PDB entry 4QW4 | X-ray diffraction, 2.80 A resolution | chains M and b of the 28 polymer chains in the assembly

[Chain M]
Protein: Proteasome subunit beta type-7
From: Saccharomyces cerevisiae
Notes: EC 3.4.25.1
UniProt: P30657 (PSB7_YEAST); residues -12 to 233 here correspond to UniProt positions 21-266 (UniProt number = residue number + 33)
Amino-acid sequence (246 residues; row label = number of the first residue in the row; numbers below 1 keep their minus sign (Thr-12 is residue -12)):
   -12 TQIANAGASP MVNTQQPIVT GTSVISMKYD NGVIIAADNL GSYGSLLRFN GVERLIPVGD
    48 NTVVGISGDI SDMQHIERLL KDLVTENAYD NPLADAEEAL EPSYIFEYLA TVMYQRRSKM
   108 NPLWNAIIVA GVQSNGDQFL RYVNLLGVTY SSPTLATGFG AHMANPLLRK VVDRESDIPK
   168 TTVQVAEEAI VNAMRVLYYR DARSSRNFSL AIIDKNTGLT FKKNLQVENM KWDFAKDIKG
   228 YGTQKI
Not modelled in the structure: -12 to 0

[Chain b]
Protein: Proteasome subunit beta type-1
From: Saccharomyces cerevisiae
Notes: EC 3.4.25.1
UniProt: P38624 (PSB1_YEAST); residues 1-196 here correspond to UniProt positions 20-215 (UniProt number = residue number + 19)
Amino-acid sequence (196 residues; row label = number of the first residue in the row):
     1 TSIMAVTFKD GVILGADSRT TTGAYIANRV TDKLTRVHDK IWCCRSGSAA DTQAIADIVQ
    61 YHLELYTSQY GTPSTETAAS VFKELCYENK DNLTAGIIVA GYDDKNKGEV YTIPLGGSVH
   121 KLPYAIAGSG STFIYGYCDK NFRENMSKEE TVDFIKHSLS QAIKWDGSSG GVIRMVVLTA
   181 AGVERLIFYP DEYEQL
Swiss-Prot annotation at these positions:
  - active site: Thr1 (Nucleophile)
Glycans and other covalent adducts: CARFILZOMIB, bound form (3BV) linked to Thr1
Residues lining bound ligands: CARFILZOMIB, bound form (3BV; N-{(2S)-2-[(morpholin-4-ylacetyl)amino]-4-phenylbutanoyl}-L-leucyl-N-[(2R,3S,4S)-1,3-dihydroxy-2,6-dimethylheptan-4-yl]-L-phenylalaninamide): Arg19, Thr20, Thr21, Thr22, Ala27, Lys33, Arg45, Ser46, Gly47, Ser48, Ala49, Asp51, Thr52, Thr94, Gly128, Ser129, Ser168

[Chain M / chain b interface]
Pairs across the interface (62):
  Ser32(M) with Trp165(b); Asp166(b); Gly167(b), hydrogen bond (backbone-backbone)
  Leu33(M) with Phe133(b), hydrophobic; Trp165(b)
  Leu34(M) with Lys164(b); Trp165(b), hydrogen bond (backbone-backbone); Gly167(b)
  Arg35(M) with Trp165(b)
  Phe146(M) with Ala24(b); Tyr25(b)
  Tyr185(M) with Glu194(b), hydrogen bond
  Tyr186(M) with Ile26(b); Arg29(b)
  Arg187(M) with Ala24(b); Tyr25(b); Ile26(b), hydrogen bond (side chain-backbone); Ala27(b), hydrogen bond (side chain-backbone); Asn28(b); Arg29(b)
  Asp188(M) with Ala24(b); Ile26(b)
  Ala189(M) with Arg19(b); Ala24(b), hydrogen bond (backbone-backbone); Ile26(b); Gly167(b)
  Arg190(M) with Ala24(b); Gly167(b)
  Arg193(M) with Asp191(b), salt bridge; Glu194(b), salt bridge
  Lys218(M) with Arg29(b), hydrogen bond (backbone-side chain)
  Trp219(M) with Arg29(b); Gly171(b); Val172(b), hydrophobic; Tyr189(b); Pro190(b)
  Asp220(M) with Tyr189(b)
  Phe221(M) with Arg29(b); Val30(b), hydrophobic
  Ala222(M) with Val30(b), hydrophobic; Val172(b), hydrophobic; Arg174(b), hydrogen bond (backbone-side chain); Ile187(b)
  Lys223(M) with Ile187(b); Tyr189(b)
  Ile225(M) with Val30(b), hydrophobic; Arg174(b), hydrogen bond (backbone-side chain)
  Lys226(M) with Asp32(b)
  Gly227(M) with Asp32(b), hydrogen bond (backbone-side chain)
  Tyr228(M) with Thr35(b); Arg45(b); Gln53(b), hydrogen bond (side chain-backbone); Ala56(b); Asp57(b), hydrogen bond
  Gln231(M) with Asp32(b); Leu34(b); Thr35(b); Arg36(b), hydrogen bond (side chain-backbone); Trp42(b); Arg185(b)
  Ile233(M) with Trp42(b); Arg185(b), hydrogen bond (backbone-side chain)
Other interface residues (no listed pair), chain M (26 interface residues in all): Met150, Met217
Other interface residues (no listed pair), chain b (34 interface residues in all): Thr21, Ile163, Ser168

[Overview]
26 residues of chain M face 34 of chain b across their interface; the contacts include 14 hydrogen bonds and 2
salt bridges. Polar pairs include Arg193(M)-Asp191(b), Arg193(M)-Glu194(b) and Tyr185(M)-Glu194(b). Covalently
linked CARFILZOMIB, bound form: at Thr1(b). UniProt lists active-site residue Thr1(b) on chain b.
Here chain M is Proteasome subunit beta type-7 and chain b is Proteasome subunit beta type-1, both from
Saccharomyces cerevisiae. Entry 4QW4 (yCP in complex with carfilzomib) was determined by X-ray diffraction
together with 4QUX, 4QUY, 4QV0, 4QV1, 4QV3, 4QV4 and 42 further entries from the same study.
